PDB entry 1WZD | X-ray diffraction, 1.35 A resolution | chains A and B

[Chain A (and B)]
Name: Heme oxygenase
Source organism: Corynebacterium diphtheriae
Notes: EC 1.14.99.3; chain B of this document is another copy of the same molecule, construct and numbering; everything in this record applies to it too
Reference sequence: P71119 (HMUO_CORDI); residue numbers follow UniProt; this construct covers 1-215
Amino-acid sequence (215 residues; row label = number of the first residue in the row):
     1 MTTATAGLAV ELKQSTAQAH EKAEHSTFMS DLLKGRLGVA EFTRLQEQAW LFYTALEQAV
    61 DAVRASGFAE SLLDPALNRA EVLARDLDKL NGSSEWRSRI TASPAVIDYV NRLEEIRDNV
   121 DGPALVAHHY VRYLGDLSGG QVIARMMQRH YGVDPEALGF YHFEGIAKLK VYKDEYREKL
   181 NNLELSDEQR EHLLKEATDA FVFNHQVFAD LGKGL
Disordered / not traced: 1-6 (chain B: 1-6, 214-215)
Metal / ion sites: salophen-10-propionate iron chelate Fe: His20, Glu24
Ligand contacts: salophen-10-propionate iron chelate (YOK; [[2,2'-[4-carboxyethyl-1,2-phenylenebis(nitrilomethylidyne)]bis[phenolato]](2-)-N,n',O,o']-iron): Ala9, Lys13, His20, Ala23, Glu24, Tyr130, Val131, Arg132, Leu134, Gly135, Ser138, Gly139, Val142, Ile143, Arg177, Phe201, Asn204, Phe208
Reported in the primary citation:
  - salophen-10-propionate iron chelate coordination: His20, Glu24
  - binding site for salophen-10-propionate iron chelate: Tyr130, Gly135, Gly139, Arg177, Phe201, Asn204, Phe208

[Interface between chain A and chain B]
Residue-residue contacts (18):
  Gly35(A) with Lys195(B), hydrogen bond (backbone-side chain)
  Gly38(A) with Glu115(B)
  Val39(A) with Glu115(B), hydrogen bond (backbone-side chain)
  Arg145(A) with Asp187(B); Glu188(B), salt bridge; Glu191(B), salt bridge
  Gln148(A) with Glu188(B); His192(B)
  Arg149(A) with Glu191(B), salt bridge; His192(B), hydrogen bond (backbone-side chain)
  His150(A) with His192(B), hydrogen bond (backbone-side chain); Lys195(B)
  Tyr151(A) with Asn119(B), hydrogen bond (backbone-side chain); Asp121(B); His192(B)
  Gly152(A) with Asn119(B), hydrogen bond (backbone-side chain); Asp121(B); His192(B), hydrogen bond (backbone-side chain)
Interface residues without a listed pair, chain A (10 interface residues in all): Val153

[Summary]
10 residues of chain A face 8 of chain B across their interface, with 7 hydrogen bonds and 3 salt bridges.
Among the polar pairs are Arg145(A)-Glu188(B), Arg145(A)-Glu191(B) and Arg149(A)-Glu191(B). From the paper: a
binding site for salophen-10-propionate iron chelate at Tyr130(A), Gly135(A) and Gly139(A) among others;
salophen-10-propionate iron chelate coordination by His20(A) and Glu24(A).
Chain A and chain B are both Heme oxygenase (Corynebacterium diphtheriae); the structure, Crystal Structure Of
An Artificial Metalloprotein: Fe(10-CH2CH2COOH-Salophen)/Wild Type Heme oxygenase, was determined by X-ray
diffraction together with 1WZF and 1WZG from the same study.
